9DBH - chains C and G of the 8 polymer chains in the assembly; structure by X-ray diffraction, 1.88 A resolution.

== Chain C ==
Molecule: HalB
Organism: Rhodobacteraceae bacterium QY30
Sequence (237 residues; row label = number of the first residue in the row; numbers below 1 keep their minus sign (Ser-9 is residue -9)):
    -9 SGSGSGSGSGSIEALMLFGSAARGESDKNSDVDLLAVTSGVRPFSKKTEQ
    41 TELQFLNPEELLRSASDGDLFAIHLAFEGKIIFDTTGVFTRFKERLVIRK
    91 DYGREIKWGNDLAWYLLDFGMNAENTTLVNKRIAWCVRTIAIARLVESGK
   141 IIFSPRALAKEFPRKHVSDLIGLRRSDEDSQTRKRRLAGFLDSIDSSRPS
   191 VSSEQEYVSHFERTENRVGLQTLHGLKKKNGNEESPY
Unresolved in the structure: -9 to 0, 218-227
What the authors report for this chain:
  - mutagenesis - D21A/D23A: decreased growth in response to HalA
  - binding site for the 6-nt DNA strand: Arg13, Arg32, Phe34, Lys37, Glu50, Phe61, Arg122, Arg128, Thr129, Arg164, Gln211
  - specificity-determining residues: Arg128, Thr129
  - mutagenesis - Y227A: abolished catalytic activity
  - mutagenesis - R128A, R164A: decreased catalytic activity

== Chain G ==
Molecule: 4-nt DNA strand
Sequence (4 nucleotides; numbered 1 to 4; the number before each row is that of its first residue):
     1 AAAA

== Interface between chain C and chain G ==
Residue-residue contacts (28; chain C residue first):
  Phe8(C) - DA3(G)  sugar contact
  Gly9(C) - DA4(G)  phosphate contact
  Arg13(C) - DA4(G)  hydrogen bond to the phosphate
  Asp23(C) - DA4(G)  sugar contact
  Pro33(C) - DA1(G)  sugar contact
  Ser35(C) - DA1(G)  phosphate contact
  Lys37(C) - DA2(G)  salt bridge to the phosphate
  Glu42(C) - DA3(G)  sugar contact
  Gln44(C) - DA1(G)  hydrogen bond to the sugar
  Gln44(C) - DA3(G)  base contact
  Glu50(C) - DA1(G)  base contact
  Leu60(C) - DA4(G)  base contact
  Phe61(C) - DA3(G)  stacking on the base
  Phe61(C) - DA4(G)  sugar contact
  His64(C) - DA4(G)  sugar contact
  Lys121(C) - DA3(G)  phosphate contact
  Arg122(C) - DA3(G)  salt bridge to the phosphate
  Trp125(C) - DA2(G)  phosphate contact
  Trp125(C) - DA3(G)  phosphate contact
  Trp125(C) - DA4(G)  base contact
  Arg128(C) - DA4(G)  salt bridge to the phosphate
  Thr129(C) - DA4(G)  hydrogen bond to the base
  Ile132(C) - DA4(G)  base contact
  Phe143(C) - DA4(G)  base contact
  Arg207(C) - DA2(G)  base contact
  Val208(C) - DA2(G)  base contact
  Gln211(C) - DA1(G)  hydrogen bond to the phosphate
  Gln211(C) - DA2(G)  hydrogen bond to the base
Other interface residues (no listed pair), chain C (27 interface residues in all): Ser10, Phe34, Leu46, Arg164

== Overview ==
27 residues of chain C face 4 of chain G across their interface, with 5 hydrogen bonds, 3 salt bridges and 1
aromatic stacking contact. Polar contacts include Thr129(C)-DA4(G), Gln211(C)-DA2(G) and Gln44(C)-DA1(G). From
the paper: a binding site for the 6-nt DNA strand at Arg13(C), Arg32(C) and Phe34(C) among others; R128A and
R164A of chain C reduce catalytic activity; 4 substitutions were tested in all.
Chain C is HalB (Rhodobacteraceae bacterium QY30) and chain G is a 4-nt DNA strand; the structure, Structure
of Hailong HalB in complex with oligodeoxyadenylate, was determined by X-ray diffraction together with 9DBI,
9DBJ and 9NYI from the same study.
